PDB entry 6PNL | X-ray diffraction, 2.01 A resolution | chain A

== Chain A ==
Name: UDP-glucose 4-epimerase related protein
Organism: Methanothermobacter thermautotrophicus
UniProtKB: O26475 (O26475_METTH); residue numbers follow UniProt; this construct covers 1-332
Chain sequence (368 residues; each row starts with the number of its first residue; numbers below 1 keep their minus sign (Met-35 is residue -35)):
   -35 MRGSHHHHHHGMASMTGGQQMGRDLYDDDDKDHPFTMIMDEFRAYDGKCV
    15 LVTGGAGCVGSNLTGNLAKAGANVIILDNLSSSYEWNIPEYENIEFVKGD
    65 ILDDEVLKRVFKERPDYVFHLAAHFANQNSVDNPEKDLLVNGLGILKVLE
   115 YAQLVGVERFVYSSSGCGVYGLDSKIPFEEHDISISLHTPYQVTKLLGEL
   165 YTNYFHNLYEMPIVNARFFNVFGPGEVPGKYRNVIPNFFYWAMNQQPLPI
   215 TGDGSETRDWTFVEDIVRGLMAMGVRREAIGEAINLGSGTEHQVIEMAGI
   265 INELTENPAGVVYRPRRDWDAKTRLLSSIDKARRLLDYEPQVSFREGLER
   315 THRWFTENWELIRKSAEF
Not modelled in the structure: -35 to -4
Construct notes: initiating methionine (-35); expression tag (-34 to 0)
Modified residues: Cys13 (s,S-(2-hydroxyethyl)thiocysteine; CME); Cys131 (s,S-(2-hydroxyethyl)thiocysteine; CME)
Residues lining bound ligands:
  - NAD (nicotinamide-adenine-dinucleotide): Gly18, Ala20, Gly21, Cys22, Val23, Gly24, Leu41, Asp42, Asn43, Leu44, Ser45, Ser46, Ser47, Gly63, Asp64, Ile65, Leu85, Ala86, Ala87, His88, Phe89, Val104, Ser127, Ser128, Ser129, Tyr155, Lys159, Phe182, Asn184, Val185, Arg196, Asn197
  - UDP (uridine-5'-diphosphate): Asn91, Cys131, Asn184, Asn197, Val198, Phe202, Trp205, Pro213, Ile214, Thr215, Glu220, Arg222, Trp224, Val258, Arg281, Trp283, Asp284, Leu289
Reported in the primary citation:
  - self-association interface (contacts with another copy of this molecule); pairs are residue here / residue on that copy: Ile149-Asn167 (backbone contact), Ser150-Asn171 (hydrogen bond), Leu151-Asn171 (backbone contact), Leu102, Leu107, Leu110, Val157, Leu160, Leu161, Leu164, Tyr165, Tyr168
  - binding site for NAD: Gly18 to Gly24, Asp42, Asn43 to Tyr48, Gly63 to Leu66, Leu85, Ala86 to Ala90, Ser127, Tyr155, Lys159, Val185, Arg196
  - binding site for UDP: Asn91, Asn184, Val198, Pro213, Thr215, Arg222, Arg281
  - catalytic residues: Ser129, Tyr155, Lys159 (by similarity / conservation)
  - specificity-determining residues: Phe89, Asn91, Cys131, Asn197, Leu289 (proposed by the authors, not directly observed)
  - post-translational modification sites: Cys13, Cys131

== Summary ==
Chain A binds NAD and UDP. From the paper: catalytic residues Ser129, Tyr155 and Lys159; a binding site for
NAD at Gly18, Asp42 and Asn43 among others.
Chain A is UDP-glucose 4-epimerase related protein (Methanothermobacter thermautotrophicus); the structure,
Structure of Epimerase Mth375 from the thermophilic pseudomurein-containing methanogen Methanothermobacter
thermautotrophicus, was determined by X-ray diffraction (same publication as 8W3U, 9AR1 and 6PMH).
